9GEL - chains L and N of the 8 polymer chains in the assembly; structure by electron microscopy, 4.86 A resolution (low resolution: residue-level contacts below are approximate; hydrogen-bond / salt-bridge calls are withheld).

# Chain L
Molecule: Hexasomal DNA Strand 2
Sequence (152 nucleotides; numbered -81 to 70; the number before each row is that of its first residue; numbers below 1 keep their minus sign (DT-81 is residue -81)):
   -81 TGCCGAGGCC GCTCAATTGG TCGTAGACAG CTCTAGCACC GCTTAAACGC ACGTACGCGC
   -21 TGTCCCCCGC GTTTTAACCG CCAAGGGGAT TACTCCCTAG TCTCCAGGCA CGTGTCAGAT
    39 ATATACATCC TGTGCATGTA CTCGGGATAT TG
Unresolved in the structure: -81 to -73, 41-70

# Chain N
Molecule: Histone H4
Source organism: Homo sapiens
UniProtKB: P62805 (H4_HUMAN); residues 1-102 here correspond to UniProt positions 2-103 (UniProt number = residue number + 1)
Amino-acid sequence (102 residues; row label = number of the first residue in the row):
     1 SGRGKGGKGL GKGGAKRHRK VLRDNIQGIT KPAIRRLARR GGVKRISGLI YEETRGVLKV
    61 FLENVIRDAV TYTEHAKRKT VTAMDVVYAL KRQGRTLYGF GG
Unresolved in the structure: 1-21
UniProt features mapped onto this chain:
  - DNA-binding region: Lys16 to Lys20
  - modified residue: Ser1 (N-acetylserine), Arg3 (Asymmetric dimethylarginine), Lys5 (N6-(2-hydroxyisobutyryl)lysine), Lys8 (N6-(2-hydroxyisobutyryl)lysine), Lys12 (N6-(2-hydroxyisobutyryl)lysine), Lys16 (N6-(2-hydroxyisobutyryl)lysine), Lys20 (N6,N6,N6-trimethyllysine), Lys31 (N6-(2-hydroxyisobutyryl)lysine), Lys44 (N6-(2-hydroxyisobutyryl)lysine), Ser47 (Phosphoserine), Tyr51 (Phosphotyrosine), Lys59 (N6-(2-hydroxyisobutyryl)lysine), Lys77 (N6-(2-hydroxyisobutyryl)lysine), Lys79 (N6-(2-hydroxyisobutyryl)lysine), Thr80 (Phosphothreonine), Tyr88 (Phosphotyrosine), Lys91 (N6-(2-hydroxyisobutyryl)lysine)
  - cross-link (Glycyl lysine isopeptide (Lys-Gly)): Lys12 (interchain with G-Cter in SUMO2), Lys20 (interchain with G-Cter in SUMO2), Lys31 (interchain with G-Cter in SUMO2), Lys59 (interchain with G-Cter in SUMO2), Lys79 (interchain with G-Cter in SUMO2), Lys91 (interchain with G-Cter in SUMO2)

# How chain L and chain N interact
Contacting residue pairs (7):
  DA7(L) - Ile46(N)
  DA7(L) - Ser47(N)
  DA7(L) - Gly48(N)
  DT8(L) - Lys44(N)
  DT8(L) - Arg45(N)
  DT8(L) - Ile46(N)
  DT16(L) - Arg23(N)
Also at the interface, not in a pair above, chain L (4 interface residues in all): DT9
Also at the interface, not in a pair above, chain N (8 interface residues in all): Arg35, Arg39

# Overview
Chain L and chain N form an interface of 4 and 8 residues respectively. UniProt lists a DNA-binding region on
chain N.
Here chain L is Hexasomal DNA Strand 2 and chain N is Histone H4 (Homo sapiens). Entry 9GEL (CryoEM structure
of the human INO80-Hexasome complex) was determined by electron microscopy.
